PDB entry 6SH0 | X-ray diffraction, 2.50 A resolution | chains A and E of the 5 polymer chains in the assembly

[Chain A (and E)]
Molecule: Acetylcholine binding protein
Source organism: Aplysia californica
Notes: chain E of this document is another copy of the same molecule, construct and numbering; everything in this record applies to it too
UniProt: Q8WSF8 (Q8WSF8_APLCA); residue numbers follow UniProt; this construct covers 1-236
Sequence (249 residues; each row starts with the number of its first residue):
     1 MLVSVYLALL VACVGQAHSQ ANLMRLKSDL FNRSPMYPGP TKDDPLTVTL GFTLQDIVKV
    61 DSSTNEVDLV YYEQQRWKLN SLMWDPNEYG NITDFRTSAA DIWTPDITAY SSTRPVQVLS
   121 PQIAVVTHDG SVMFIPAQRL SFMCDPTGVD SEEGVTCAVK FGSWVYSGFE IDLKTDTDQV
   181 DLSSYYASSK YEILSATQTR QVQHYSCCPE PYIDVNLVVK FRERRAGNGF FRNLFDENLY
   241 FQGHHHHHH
Unresolved in the structure: 1-19, 225-249
Differences from the reference sequence: conflict Val60 (Ala in Q8WSF8), Val155 (Ala in Q8WSF8); expression tag (237-249)
Disulfides: Cys144-Cys157, Cys207-Cys208
Covalent attachments: N-acetylglucosamine (NAG) linked to Asn91
Residues lining bound ligands:
  - anatoxin (4P0; 1-[(1R,6R)-9-azabicyclo[4.2.1]non-2-en-2-yl]ethanone), molecule 1: Tyr72, Val125, Ile135
  - anatoxin (4P0), molecule 2: Tyr110, Trp164, Val165, Tyr205, Cys207, Cys208, Tyr212
From the paper describing this entry:
  - binding site for anatoxin: Tyr72, Tyr110, Ile123, Val125, Met133, Ile135, Trp164, Val165, Tyr205, Cys207, Cys208, Tyr212
  - contacts within the chain: Tyr110-Ser163 (hydrogen bond)

[Interface between chain A and chain E]
Residue-residue contacts (49):
  Pro35(A) - Met24(E)  hydrophobic
  Met36(A) - Met24(E)
  Pro38(A) - Leu23(E)  hydrophobic
  Pro38(A) - Met24(E)
  Pro38(A) - Lys27(E)
  Thr41(A) - Leu23(E)
  Asp44(A) - Gln20(E)  hydrogen bond (side chain-backbone)
  Ser62(A) - Lys190(E)  hydrogen bond (backbone-side chain)
  Ser63(A) - Lys190(E)
  Thr64(A) - Val58(E)
  Asn65(A) - Ser188(E)  hydrogen bond (side chain-backbone)
  Asn65(A) - Lys190(E)
  Glu66(A) - Val58(E)
  Glu66(A) - Arg139(E)  salt bridge
  Asp106(A) - Pro121(E)
  Asp106(A) - Ile123(E)
  Thr108(A) - Leu119(E)
  Thr108(A) - Pro121(E)
  Tyr110(A) - Gln55(E)  hydrogen bond (backbone-side chain)
  Ser112(A) - Val70(E)
  Ser112(A) - Leu119(E)
  Thr113(A) - Arg139(E)  hydrogen bond (backbone-side chain)
  Arg114(A) - Gln117(E)  hydrogen bond
  Arg114(A) - Leu119(E)
  Arg114(A) - Arg139(E)
  Pro115(A) - Gln117(E)
  Pro115(A) - Val118(E)
  Pro115(A) - Leu119(E)
  Met143(A) - Gln55(E)
  Met143(A) - Asp56(E)
  Met143(A) - Val70(E)  hydrophobic
  Met143(A) - Tyr186(E)
  Cys144(A) - Tyr186(E)  hydrogen bond (backbone-side chain)
  Asp145(A) - Tyr186(E)  hydrogen bond (backbone-side chain)
  Trp164(A) - Tyr72(E)  hydrophobic
  Trp164(A) - Ser120(E)
  Trp164(A) - Pro121(E)
  Trp164(A) - Ile135(E)  hydrogen bond (side chain-backbone)
  Trp164(A) - Ala137(E)  hydrophobic
  Val165(A) - Arg96(E)  hydrogen bond (backbone-side chain)
  Val165(A) - Ile123(E)
  Tyr166(A) - Arg96(E)
  Glu170(A) - Arg96(E)  salt bridge
  Tyr205(A) - Tyr72(E)
  Ser206(A) - Asp181(E)  hydrogen bond
  Cys207(A) - Gln74(E)
  Cys207(A) - Ile135(E)  hydrophobic
  Cys208(A) - Met133(E)  hydrophobic
  Tyr212(A) - Arg96(E)  hydrogen bond
Interface residues without a listed pair, chain A (31 interface residues in all): Tyr37, Ser167
Interface residues without a listed pair, chain E (28 interface residues in all): Lys59, Ser183, Ser189

[Summary]
31 residues of chain A face 28 of chain E across their interface, with 12 hydrogen bonds and 2 salt bridges.
Polar contacts include Glu66(A)-Arg139(E), Glu170(A)-Arg96(E) and Asp44(A)-Gln20(E). Ligands of chain A:
anatoxin. From the paper: a binding site for anatoxin at Tyr72(A), Tyr110(A) and Ile123(A) among others;
contacts within the chain involving Tyr110(A) and Ser163(A).
Chain A and chain E are both Acetylcholine binding protein (Aplysia californica); the structure, Crystal
structure of AcAChBP in complex with anatoxin, was determined by X-ray diffraction together with 6SGV from the
same study.
